Entry 2V60 (X-ray diffraction, 2.00 A resolution); this record covers chains A and B.

[Chain A (and B)]
Molecule: Amine oxidase (flavin-containing) B
Organism: Homo sapiens
Notes: EC 1.4.3.4; chain B of this document is another copy of the same molecule, construct and numbering; everything in this record applies to it too
Reference sequence: P27338 (AOFB_HUMAN); residues 2-520 here correspond to UniProt positions 1-519 (UniProt number = residue number - 1)
Amino-acid sequence (520 residues; each row starts with the number of its first residue):
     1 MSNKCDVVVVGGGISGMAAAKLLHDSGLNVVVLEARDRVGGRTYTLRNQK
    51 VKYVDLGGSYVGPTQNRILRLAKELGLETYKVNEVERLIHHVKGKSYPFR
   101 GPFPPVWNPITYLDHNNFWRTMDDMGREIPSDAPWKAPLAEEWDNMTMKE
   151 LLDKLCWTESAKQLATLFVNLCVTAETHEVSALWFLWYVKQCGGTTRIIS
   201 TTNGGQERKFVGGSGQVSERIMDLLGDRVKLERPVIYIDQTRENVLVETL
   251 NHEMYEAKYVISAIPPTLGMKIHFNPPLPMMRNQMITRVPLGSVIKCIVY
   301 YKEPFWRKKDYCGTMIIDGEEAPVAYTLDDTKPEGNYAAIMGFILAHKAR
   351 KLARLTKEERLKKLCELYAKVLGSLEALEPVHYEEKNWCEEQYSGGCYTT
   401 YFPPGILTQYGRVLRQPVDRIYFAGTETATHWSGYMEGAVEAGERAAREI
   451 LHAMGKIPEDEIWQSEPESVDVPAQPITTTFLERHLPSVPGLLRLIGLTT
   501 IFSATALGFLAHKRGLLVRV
Disordered / not traced: 1-2, 502-520 (chain B: 1-2, 497-520)
Covalent attachments: flavin-adenine dinucleotide (FAD) linked to Cys397
Small-molecule neighbours:
  - C17 (7-[(3-chlorobenzyl)oxy]-2-oxo-2H-chromene-4-carbaldehyde): Tyr60, Pro102, Pro104, Trp119, Leu164, Leu167, Phe168, Leu171, Cys172, Ile198, Ile199, Gln206, Ile316, Tyr326, Phe343, Tyr398, Tyr435
  - FAD (flavin-adenine dinucleotide): Val10, Gly11, Gly12, Gly13, Ile14, Ser15, Gly16, Leu33, Glu34, Ala35, Arg36, Gly40, Gly41, Arg42, Thr43, Leu56, Gly57, Gly58, Ser59, Tyr60, Arg233, Pro234, Val235, Ala263, Ile264, Pro265, Leu268, Ile272, Val294, Lys296, Phe343, Trp388, Tyr393, Tyr398, Gly425, Thr426, Gly434, Tyr435, Met436, Glu437, Ala439

[Chain A / chain B interface]
Pairs across the interface - 88 pairs, chain A then chain B:
  Asn145(A) with Lys149(B); His178(B), hydrogen bond
  Glu150(A) with Glu150(B)
  His178(A) with Asn145(B), hydrogen bond; Pro404(B); Gly405(B)
  Glu179(A) with Pro404(B)
  Pro234(A) with His273(B)
  Val235(A) with His273(B)
  Ile236(A) with Ile236(B), hydrophobic; His273(B)
  Tyr237(A) with Leu250(B), hydrophobic
  Glu248(A) with His252(B), salt bridge
  Leu250(A) with Tyr237(B), hydrophobic
  His252(A) with Glu248(B), salt bridge
  Thr267(A) with Met270(B); Thr287(B)
  Leu268(A) with Met270(B), hydrophobic
  Met270(A) with Thr267(B); Leu268(B), hydrophobic; Met270(B), hydrophobic; Lys271(B), hydrogen bond (backbone-side chain)
  Lys271(A) with Met270(B), hydrogen bond (side chain-backbone); Ile272(B), hydrogen bond (side chain-backbone); His273(B), hydrogen bond (backbone-side chain)
  Ile272(A) with Lys271(B), hydrogen bond (backbone-side chain); Gln392(B)
  His273(A) with Pro234(B); Val235(B); Ile236(B); Lys271(B), hydrogen bond (side chain-backbone); Gln392(B); Tyr393(B), hydrogen bond
  Phe274(A) with Gln392(B), hydrogen bond (backbone-side chain)
  Met280(A) with Ala353(B), hydrophobic; Asn387(B); Cys389(B), hydrophobic
  Met281(A) with Arg350(B)
  Asn283(A) with Cys389(B), hydrogen bond (side chain-backbone); Glu390(B); Glu391(B), hydrogen bond (side chain-backbone); Gln392(B)
  Gln284(A) with Leu291(B); Gly292(B), hydrogen bond (side chain-backbone); Ser293(B), hydrogen bond; Cys389(B), hydrogen bond; Gly395(B), hydrogen bond (side chain-backbone); Gly396(B)
  Thr287(A) with Thr287(B); Pro290(B)
  Arg288(A) with Pro290(B); Leu291(B), hydrogen bond (side chain-backbone); Ser293(B); Tyr401(B)
  Pro290(A) with Thr287(B); Arg288(B)
  Leu291(A) with Gln284(B); Arg288(B), hydrogen bond (backbone-side chain)
  Gly292(A) with Gln284(B), hydrogen bond (backbone-side chain)
  Ser293(A) with Gln284(B), hydrogen bond; Arg288(B), hydrogen bond; Tyr410(B)
  His347(A) with Gln409(B)
  Arg350(A) with Met281(B); Gln409(B), hydrogen bond; Tyr410(B)
  Ala353(A) with Met280(B), hydrophobic
  Asn387(A) with Met280(B)
  Cys389(A) with Met280(B), hydrophobic; Asn283(B), hydrogen bond (backbone-side chain); Gln284(B), hydrogen bond
  Glu390(A) with Asn283(B)
  Glu391(A) with Asn283(B), hydrogen bond (backbone-side chain)
  Gln392(A) with His273(B); Phe274(B), hydrogen bond (side chain-backbone); Asn283(B)
  Tyr393(A) with His273(B), hydrogen bond
  Gly395(A) with Gln284(B), hydrogen bond (backbone-side chain)
  Gly396(A) with Gln284(B)
  Tyr401(A) with Arg288(B)
  Pro404(A) with His178(B); Glu179(B); Pro404(B), hydrophobic
  Gly405(A) with His178(B)
  Gln409(A) with His347(B); Arg350(B), hydrogen bond
  Tyr410(A) with Ser293(B); Arg350(B), hydrogen bond
Other interface residues (no listed pair), chain A (49 interface residues in all): Thr147, Lys149, Pro277, Pro403, Ile406
Other interface residues (no listed pair), chain B (50 interface residues in all): Thr147, Pro277, Val289, Pro403, Ile406

[In short]
49 residues of chain A face 50 of chain B across their interface; the contacts include 30 hydrogen bonds and 2
salt bridges. Among the polar pairs are Glu248(A)-His252(B), Asn145(A)-His178(B) and Met270(A)-Lys271(B).
Ligands of chain A: compound C17. Covalently linked flavin-adenine dinucleotide: at Cys397(A).
Chain A and chain B are both Amine oxidase (flavin-containing) B (Homo sapiens); the structure, Structure of
human MAO B in complex with the selective inhibitor 7-(3- chlorobenzyloxy)-4-carboxaldehyde-coumarin, was
determined by X-ray diffraction (same publication as 2V5Z and 2V61).
